6BD0 - chains A and C of the 3 polymer chains in the assembly; structure by X-ray diffraction, 1.45 A resolution.

[Chain A]
Protein: Ribosomal protein 3/homing endonuclease-like protein fusion
Source organism: Ophiostoma novo-ulmi subsp. americana
UniProt: Q4VWW5 (Q4VWW5_OPHNO); residues 5-303 here correspond to UniProt positions 417-715 (UniProt number = residue number + 412)
Sequence (300 residues; row label = number of the first residue in the row):
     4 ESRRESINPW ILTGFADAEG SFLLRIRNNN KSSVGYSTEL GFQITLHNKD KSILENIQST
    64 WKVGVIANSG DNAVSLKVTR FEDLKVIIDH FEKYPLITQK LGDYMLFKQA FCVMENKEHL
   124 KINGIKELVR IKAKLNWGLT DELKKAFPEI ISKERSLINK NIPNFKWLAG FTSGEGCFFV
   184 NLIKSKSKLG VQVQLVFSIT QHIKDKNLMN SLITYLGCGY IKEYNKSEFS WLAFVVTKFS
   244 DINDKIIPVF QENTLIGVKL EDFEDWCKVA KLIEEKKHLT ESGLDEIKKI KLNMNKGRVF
Sequence notes: expression tag (4); engineered mutation Tyr227 (Lys639 in Q4VWW5), Ala236 (Asp648 in Q4VWW5)
Ion coordination: Ca2+ site 1: Ala21, Glu178 (shared with 1 residue of chain B; DA16(C) of chain C); Ca2+ site 2: Glu22, Gly177 (shared with 1 residue of chain B; DT15(C) of chain C); Ca2+ site 3 near Asp268 (its only coordinating residue here)

[Chain C]
Molecule: 25-nt DNA strand
Sequence (25 nucleotides; numbered 1 to 25; the number before each row is that of its first residue):
     1 GGTAAAAGGT TGAATAAGTG GAAAG
Ion coordination: Ca2+ site 1: DT15 (shared with Glu22(A), Gly177(A) of chain A; 1 residue of chain B); Ca2+ site 2: DA16 (shared with Ala21(A), Glu178(A) of chain A; 1 residue of chain B)

[How chain A and chain C interact]
Contacting residue pairs (58):
  Ala21(A) - DA16(C)  phosphate contact
  Glu22(A) - DT15(C)  phosphate contact
  Glu22(A) - DA16(C)  phosphate contact
  Gly23(A) - DA16(C)  sugar contact
  Gly23(A) - DA17(C)  phosphate contact
  Ser24(A) - DA16(C)  sugar contact
  Ser24(A) - DA17(C)  hydrogen bond to the phosphate
  Arg28(A) - DT19(C)  base contact
  Arg28(A) - DG20(C)  hydrogen bond to the base
  Arg28(A) - DG21(C)  base contact
  Arg30(A) - DG20(C)  hydrogen bond to the base
  Arg30(A) - DG21(C)  hydrogen bond to the base
  Arg30(A) - DA22(C)  base contact
  Gln46(A) - DA17(C)  base contact
  Gln46(A) - DG18(C)  hydrogen bond to the base
  Thr48(A) - DT15(C)  sugar contact
  Thr48(A) - DA16(C)  base contact
  Leu49(A) - DT15(C)  phosphate contact
  His50(A) - DA14(C)  phosphate contact
  His50(A) - DT15(C)  hydrogen bond to the phosphate
  Ala76(A) - DT15(C)  base contact
  Lys80(A) - DG18(C)  hydrogen bond to the base
  Lys80(A) - DT19(C)  base contact
  Lys103(A) - DA17(C)  salt bridge to the phosphate
  Asn139(A) - DA17(C)  phosphate contact
  Asn139(A) - DG18(C)  hydrogen bond to the phosphate
  Trp140(A) - DA17(C)  sugar contact
  Trp140(A) - DG18(C)  hydrogen bond to the phosphate
  Gly141(A) - DG18(C)  phosphate contact
  Thr143(A) - DT19(C)  phosphate contact
  Glu178(A) - DA16(C)  phosphate contact
  Ile186(A) - DA6(C)  base contact
  Ser188(A) - DT3(C)  base contact
  Lys189(A) - DG2(C)  sugar contact
  Lys189(A) - DT3(C)  base contact
  Ser190(A) - DT3(C)  phosphate contact
  Lys191(A) - DG2(C)  sugar contact
  Lys191(A) - DT3(C)  salt bridge to the phosphate
  Gln195(A) - DA4(C)  base contact
  Gln195(A) - DA5(C)  hydrogen bond to the base
  Gln197(A) - DA5(C)  base contact
  Gln197(A) - DA6(C)  hydrogen bond to the base
  Tyr223(A) - DA6(C)  sugar contact
  Tyr223(A) - DA7(C)  phosphate contact
  Lys225(A) - DA7(C)  hydrogen bond to the base
  Lys225(A) - DG8(C)  hydrogen bond to the base
  Tyr227(A) - DG9(C)  hydrogen bond to the base
  Tyr227(A) - DT10(C)  base contact
  Lys229(A) - DT11(C)  base contact
  Lys229(A) - DG12(C)  hydrogen bond to the base
  Lys229(A) - DA13(C)  base contact
  Trp234(A) - DT11(C)  base contact
  Thr240(A) - DA5(C)  sugar contact
  Thr240(A) - DA6(C)  hydrogen bond to the phosphate
  Lys241(A) - DA5(C)  phosphate contact
  Lys241(A) - DA6(C)  salt bridge to the phosphate
  Phe242(A) - DA5(C)  hydrogen bond to the phosphate
  His281(A) - DA4(C)  salt bridge to the phosphate
Interface residues without a listed pair, chain A (41 interface residues in all): Phe25, Asp53, Ser72, Leu138, Asn184, Asn228, Leu282

[Summary]
41 residues of chain A and 21 residues of chain C are in contact, with 17 hydrogen bonds and 4 salt bridges.
Polar pairs include Arg28(A)-DG20(C), Arg30(A)-DG20(C) and Arg30(A)-DG21(C). The Ca2+ site 2 is built by
Ala21(A), Glu178(A) and DA16(C).
Here chain A is Ribosomal protein 3/homing endonuclease-like protein fusion (Ophiostoma novo-ulmi subsp.
americana) and chain C is a 25-nt DNA strand. Entry 6BD0 (I-OnuI K227Y, D236A bound to cognate substrate
(pre-cleavage complex)) was determined by X-ray diffraction.
